Entry 6K7Q (X-ray diffraction, 2.27 A resolution); this record covers chains A and B.

[Chain A (and B)]
Protein: Thymidylate synthase
Organism: Penaeus vannamei
Notes: EC 2.1.1.45; chain B of this document is another copy of the same molecule, construct and numbering; everything in this record applies to it too
UniProtKB: C6GJB8 (C6GJB8_PENVA); numbering as in UniProt (aligned over 1-289)
Chain sequence (292 residues; each row starts with the number of its first residue; numbers below 1 keep their minus sign (Ser-2 is residue -2)):
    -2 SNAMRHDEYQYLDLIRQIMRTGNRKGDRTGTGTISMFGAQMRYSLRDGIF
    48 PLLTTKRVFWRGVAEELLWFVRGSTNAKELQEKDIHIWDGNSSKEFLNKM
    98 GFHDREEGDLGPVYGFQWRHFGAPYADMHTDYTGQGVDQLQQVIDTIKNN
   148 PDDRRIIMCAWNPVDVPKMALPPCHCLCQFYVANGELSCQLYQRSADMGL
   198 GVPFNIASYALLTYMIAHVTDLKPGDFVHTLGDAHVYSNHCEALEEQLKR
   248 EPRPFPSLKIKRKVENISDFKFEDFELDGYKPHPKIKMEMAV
Not modelled in the structure: -2 to 0, 88-100, 286-289 (chain B: -2 to 1, 24-28, 87-102, 287-289)
Differences from the reference sequence: expression tag (-2 to 0)
What the authors report for this chain:
  - conformationally variable residues (order/disorder transition): Asn88 to Arg102, Gly276 to Val289
  - binding site for sulfate ion: Arg151, Arg152, Arg191, Ser192
  - specificity-determining residues: Lys282 (proposed by the authors, not directly observed)
  - allosteric site: Gln139 (by similarity / conservation)

[Interface between chain A and chain B]
Residue-residue contacts (96):
  Asn20(A) with Tyr178(B), hydrogen bond; Ala180(B); Asn181(B), hydrogen bond
  Lys22(A) with Asp149(B), salt bridge; Tyr178(B); Val179(B), hydrogen bond (side chain-backbone)
  Thr30(A) with Arg151(B)
  Ser32(A) with Tyr178(B), hydrogen bond
  Met33(A) with Tyr178(B)
  Phe34(A) with Arg39(B), hydrogen bond (backbone-side chain); Gln176(B); Tyr178(B), hydrophobic; Ser185(B); Cys186(B); Gln187(B)
  Gly35(A) with Gln37(B); Arg39(B), hydrogen bond (backbone-side chain); Gln187(B)
  Ala36(A) with Gln37(B), hydrogen bond (backbone-side chain)
  Gln37(A) with Gly35(B); Ala36(B), hydrogen bond (side chain-backbone); Gln37(B); Thr227(B)
  Arg39(A) with Phe34(B), hydrogen bond (side chain-backbone); Gly35(B), hydrogen bond (side chain-backbone)
  Phe118(A) with Asn159(B); Pro160(B); Val161(B), hydrophobic
  Gly119(A) with Val161(B)
  Gln136(A) with Pro160(B)
  Asp149(A) with Lys22(B), salt bridge
  Arg151(A) with Arg191(B), hydrogen bond (backbone-side chain); Ser192(B), hydrogen bond; Asp230(B); His232(B); Tyr234(B)
  Arg152(A) with Trp158(B); Pro169(B); Arg191(B)
  Ile154(A) with Trp158(B); Arg191(B)
  Cys156(A) with Trp158(B)
  Trp158(A) with Arg152(B); Ile154(B); Cys156(B)
  Asn159(A) with Phe118(B)
  Pro160(A) with Phe118(B); Gln136(B)
  Val161(A) with Phe118(B), hydrophobic; Gly119(B)
  Pro169(A) with Arg152(B)
  Cys173(A) with Leu174(B), hydrophobic
  Leu174(A) with Cys173(B), hydrophobic; Leu174(B), hydrophobic; Tyr189(B), hydrophobic
  Gln176(A) with Phe34(B); Tyr189(B), hydrogen bond; Arg191(B), hydrogen bond (side chain-backbone); Gly229(B)
  Tyr178(A) with Asn20(B), hydrogen bond; Lys22(B); Ser32(B), hydrogen bond; Met33(B); Phe34(B), hydrophobic; Asp230(B)
  Val179(A) with Lys22(B), hydrogen bond (backbone-side chain)
  Ala180(A) with Asn20(B)
  Asn181(A) with Asn20(B)
  Ser185(A) with Phe34(B)
  Cys186(A) with Phe34(B)
  Gln187(A) with Phe34(B); Gly35(B); Tyr189(B), hydrogen bond; Thr227(B); Leu228(B), hydrogen bond (side chain-backbone); Gly229(B)
  Tyr189(A) with Leu174(B), hydrophobic; Gln176(B), hydrogen bond; Gln187(B), hydrogen bond; Tyr189(B), hydrophobic
  Arg191(A) with Arg151(B), hydrogen bond (side chain-backbone); Arg152(B); Ile154(B); Gln176(B), hydrogen bond (backbone-side chain)
  Ser192(A) with Arg151(B), hydrogen bond
  Val225(A) with Phe34(B)
  Thr227(A) with Gln37(B); Gln187(B); Thr227(B)
  Leu228(A) with Gln187(B), hydrogen bond (backbone-side chain)
  Gly229(A) with Gln176(B); Gln187(B)
  Asp230(A) with Arg151(B); Tyr178(B)
  His232(A) with Arg151(B)
  Tyr234(A) with Arg151(B), hydrogen bond
Other interface residues (no listed pair), chain A (46 interface residues in all): Val134, Pro148, Phe177
Other interface residues (no listed pair), chain B (46 interface residues in all): Thr30, Val134, Pro148, Phe177, Val225

[Summary]
The chain A/chain B interface involves 46 residues from each chain; the contacts include 26 hydrogen bonds and
2 salt bridges. Polar pairs include Lys22(A)-Asp149(B), Asn20(A)-Tyr178(B) and Asn20(A)-Asn181(B). The paper
reports a binding site for sulfate ion at Arg151(A), Arg152(A) and Arg191(A) among others; an allosteric site
at Gln139(A).
Chain A and chain B are both Thymidylate synthase (Penaeus vannamei); the structure, Crystal structure of
thymidylate synthase from shrimp, was determined by X-ray diffraction, deposited together with 6K7R and 6K7S.
